Entry 6JHS (electron microscopy, 3.05 A resolution); this record covers chains C and D of the 5 polymer chains in the assembly.

# Chain C
Name: VP3
Source organism: Human hepatitis A virus Hu/Australia/HM175/1976
Sequence (246 residues; numbered 1 to 246; the number before each row is that of its first residue):
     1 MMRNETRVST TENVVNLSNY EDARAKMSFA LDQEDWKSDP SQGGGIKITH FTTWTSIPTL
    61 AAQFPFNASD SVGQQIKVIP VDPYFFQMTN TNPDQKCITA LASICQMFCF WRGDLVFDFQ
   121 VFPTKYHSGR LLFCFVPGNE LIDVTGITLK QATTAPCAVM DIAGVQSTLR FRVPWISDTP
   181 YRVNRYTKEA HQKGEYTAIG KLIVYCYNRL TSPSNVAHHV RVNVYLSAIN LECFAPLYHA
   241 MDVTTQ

# Chain D
Name: FAB Light Chain
Source organism: Mus musculus
Notes: antibody fragment or engineered binder
Sequence (213 residues; each row starts with the number of its first residue):
     1 DIVLTQSPAI MSASPGEKVT MTCSAASSVS YIHWYQQKSG TSPKRWIYDT SRLAFGVPTR
    61 FSGSGSGTSY SLTISSMEAE DAATYYCQQW STNPYTFGGG TKLEIKRADA APTVSIFPPS
   121 SEQLTSGGAS VVCFLNNFYP KDINVKWKID GSERQNGVLN SWTDQDSKDS TYSMSSTLTL
   181 TKDEYERHNS YTCEATHKTS TSPIVKSFNR NEC
Disulfides: Cys23-Cys87, Cys133-Cys193

# Interface between chain C and chain D
Pairs across the interface (9; chain C residue first):
  Ala68(C) - Phe55(D)
  Ser69(C) - Phe55(D)
  Ser71(C) - Tyr48(D)
  Val72(C) - Tyr48(D)
  Val72(C) - Arg52(D)
  Lys150(C) - Tyr31(D)
  Arg209(C) - Arg52(D)
  Arg209(C) - Leu53(D)
  Arg209(C) - Phe55(D)
Other interface residues (no listed pair), chain D (7 interface residues in all): Arg45, Ala54

# In short
The interface between chain C and chain D involves 6 residues on one side and 7 on the other.
Chain C is VP3 (Human hepatitis A virus Hu/Australia/HM175/1976) and chain D is FAB Light Chain (Mus
musculus); the structure, The cryo-EM structure of HAV bound to a neutralizing antibody-F7, was determined by
electron microscopy, deposited together with 6JHQ, 6JHR and 6JHT.
